PDB entry 6Y33 | X-ray diffraction, 1.49 A resolution | chain AAA

Chain AAA:
Name: Streptavidin
Organism: Streptomyces avidinii
UniProt: P22629 (SAV_STRAV); residues 15-159 here correspond to UniProt positions 39-183 (UniProt number = residue number + 24)
Amino-acid sequence (159 residues; numbered 1 to 159; the number before each row is that of its first residue):
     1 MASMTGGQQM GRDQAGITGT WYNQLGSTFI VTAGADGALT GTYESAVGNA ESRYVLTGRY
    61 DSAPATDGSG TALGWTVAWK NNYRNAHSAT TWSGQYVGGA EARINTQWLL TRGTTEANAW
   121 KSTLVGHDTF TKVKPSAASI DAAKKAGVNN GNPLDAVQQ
Unresolved in the structure: 1-10, 134-159
Differences from the reference sequence: initiating methionine (1); expression tag (2-14); engineered mutation Arg112 (Ser136 in P22629)
Small-molecule neighbours: biotC5-1 cofactor (O7Q): Asn23, Leu25, Ser27, Tyr43, Ser45, Val47, Gly48, Asn49, Ala50, Trp79, Ala86, Ser88, Thr90, Trp92, Trp108, Leu110, Trp120, Asp128
Swiss-Prot annotation at these positions:
  - motif: Arg59 to Asp61 (Cell attachment site)
  - binding site (biotin): Tyr43, Tyr54, Trp92, Trp108, Trp120

Summary:
Chain AAA binds biotC5-1 cofactor. UniProt lists 5 biotin-binding residues.
Chain AAA is Streptavidin (Streptomyces avidinii); the structure, Streptavidin mutant S112R with a biotC5-1
cofactor - an artificial iron hydroxylase, was determined by X-ray diffraction (same publication as 6Y25,
6Y2M, 6Y2T, 6Y34 and 6Y3Q).
